7TDZ - chains g and f of the 32 polymer chains in the assembly; structure by electron microscopy, 6.90 A resolution (low resolution: residue-level contacts below are approximate; hydrogen-bond / salt-bridge calls are withheld).

Chain g:
Protein: Protein SEC13 homolog
Organism: Xenopus laevis
UniProt: Q7ZYJ8 (Q7ZYJ8_XENLA); numbering as in UniProt (aligned over 1-306)
Sequence (306 residues; numbered 1 to 306; the number before each row is that of its first residue):
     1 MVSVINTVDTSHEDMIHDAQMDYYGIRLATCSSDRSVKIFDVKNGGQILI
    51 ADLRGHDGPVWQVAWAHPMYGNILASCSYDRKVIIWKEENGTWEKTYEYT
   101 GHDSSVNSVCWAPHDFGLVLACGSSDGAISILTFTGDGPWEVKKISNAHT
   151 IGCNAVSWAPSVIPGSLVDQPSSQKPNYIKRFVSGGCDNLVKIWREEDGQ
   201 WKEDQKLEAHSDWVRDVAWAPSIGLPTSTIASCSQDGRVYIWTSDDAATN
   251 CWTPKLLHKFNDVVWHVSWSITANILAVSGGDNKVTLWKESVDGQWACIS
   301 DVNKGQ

Chain f:
Protein: Nuclear pore complex protein Nup96
Organism: Xenopus laevis
UniProt: A0A1L8HBE3 (A0A1L8HBE3_XENLA); residues 251-923 here correspond to UniProt positions 1070-1742 (UniProt number = residue number + 819)
Sequence (673 residues; row label = number of the first residue in the row):
   251 FRVGWGPNWTLVHNGDKLTERLNAEEDQNMDTIDYGFLPKPTSAKSLTES
   301 PFKVHMEKLSLEQKSRELQSYLMPLEIELKNSSVDRSAQCPHFKPNAGVA
   351 AIHDYAGWVRNLSNEAGELEAVVKQWGLTWTLCESLWGQLKELEASLDEP
   401 NEYVRNLERRKAFSHWLAHTAEERIEEEVSLYGPERHVEAVFSFLTGGRI
   451 SDACRLAQKSGDHRLSLLLSQMVGSQEMRELISLQLVDWNKLQVDHYIQE
   501 ERLRVFCLLSGTPVWRSSDNRSINVCSQLDWKRTLAVHLWYMLPPTATIA
   551 QALRLYERAFQEHEEGEPYACYPLPPYLEDCSISLGDEPSAKFSSLQRDV
   601 CVHLLKLYSERQYDLCQLLDPSSVTPDPLDYRLSWHLWMVLQALNYTHLS
   651 EHRQGTLHASYAAQLENVGLWEWAIFVLLHIPHPHIREAGVRELLNRQCV
   701 VRESPESLAKENFLIHRLCVPAQWVHEAKAIRSRRDGDRHKEALYLLKGH
   751 QWNPCHKLVTRHLAADAVINENYRYLQSFLGELSNPEHCKHIQDWETAGK
   801 VYLDYIRVIDMLNLIQQDESSGCELEKLHTKVMSLCKWVELIHCYTAKDR
   851 LAQSEMAKRVANILRVVLSLQQPPESMSDSSEPRVPLRLLAPHIGRLPMP
   901 EDYALEELRGLTQSYLRELICDS
Not modelled in the structure: 269-302

Chain g / chain f interface:
Inter-chain disulfides: Met21(g)-Met306(f)
Pairs across the interface (138):
  Met1(g) - Leu309(f)
  Met1(g) - Ser310(f)
  Met1(g) - Glu312(f)
  Val2(g) - Leu309(f)
  Ser3(g) - Lys308(f)
  Ser3(g) - Ser310(f)
  Ile5(g) - Lys308(f)
  Ile5(g) - Ser310(f)
  Ile16(g) - Lys303(f)
  Ile16(g) - Val304(f)
  His17(g) - Asn264(f)
  His17(g) - Lys303(f)
  Asp18(g) - Phe251(f)
  Asp18(g) - Asn264(f)
  Asp18(g) - Lys303(f)
  Asp18(g) - Val304(f)
  Ala19(g) - Phe251(f)
  Ala19(g) - Val262(f)
  Ala19(g) - Asn264(f)
  Ala19(g) - Val304(f)
  Ala19(g) - His305(f)
  Gln20(g) - Phe251(f)
  Gln20(g) - Arg252(f)
  Gln20(g) - Val262(f)
  Gln20(g) - Val304(f)
  Met21(g) - Val262(f)
  Met21(g) - Met306(f)  disulfide
  Asp22(g) - Arg735(f)
  Tyr23(g) - Glu693(f)
  Tyr23(g) - Asn696(f)
  Tyr23(g) - Arg697(f)
  Tyr24(g) - Pro257(f)
  Tyr24(g) - Asn696(f)
  Tyr24(g) - Arg697(f)
  Tyr24(g) - Ile731(f)
  Tyr24(g) - Arg732(f)
  Tyr24(g) - Arg735(f)
  Ile26(g) - Arg735(f)
  Leu28(g) - Met306(f)
  Gln62(g) - Phe251(f)
  Gln62(g) - Arg252(f)
  Val63(g) - Phe251(f)
  Pro68(g) - Arg734(f)
  Met69(g) - Arg734(f)
  Asn72(g) - Arg735(f)
  Val109(g) - Phe251(f)
  Ser157(g) - Arg252(f)
  Trp158(g) - Arg252(f)
  Gly165(g) - His683(f)
  Gly165(g) - Ile686(f)
  Ser166(g) - His685(f)
  Leu167(g) - His683(f)
  Leu167(g) - Pro684(f)
  Leu167(g) - His685(f)
  Leu167(g) - Ile686(f)
  Leu167(g) - Arg687(f)
  Val168(g) - Pro682(f)
  Val168(g) - His683(f)
  Val168(g) - Pro684(f)
  Gln170(g) - His685(f)
  Ala218(g) - Arg252(f)
  Trp219(g) - Arg252(f)
  Ala220(g) - Arg252(f)
  Ile223(g) - Ile686(f)
  Ile223(g) - Glu693(f)
  Gly224(g) - Ile686(f)
  Leu225(g) - His652(f)
  Leu225(g) - Gly655(f)
  Leu225(g) - Thr656(f)
  Leu225(g) - Ile686(f)
  Pro226(g) - Glu651(f)
  Pro226(g) - His652(f)
  Thr227(g) - His652(f)
  His266(g) - Val253(f)
  His266(g) - Asn264(f)
  Val267(g) - Val253(f)
  Ser268(g) - Arg252(f)
  Ser268(g) - Val253(f)
  Ser268(g) - Gly254(f)
  Ser268(g) - Val262(f)
  Trp269(g) - Val253(f)
  Trp269(g) - Gly254(f)
  Trp269(g) - Trp255(f)
  Ser270(g) - Gly254(f)
  Ser270(g) - Trp255(f)
  Ile271(g) - Trp255(f)
  Ile271(g) - Gly256(f)
  Ile271(g) - Glu693(f)
  Ile271(g) - Arg697(f)
  Thr272(g) - Ala663(f)
  Asn274(g) - Ser660(f)
  Ile275(g) - Trp255(f)
  Leu276(g) - Trp255(f)
  Ala277(g) - Val253(f)
  Ala277(g) - Leu261(f)
  Ala277(g) - His263(f)
  Ser279(g) - His263(f)
  Ser279(g) - Asn264(f)
  Ser279(g) - Gly265(f)
  Asp282(g) - Asp266(f)
  Asn283(g) - Asp266(f)
  Lys284(g) - Gly265(f)
  Lys284(g) - Asp266(f)
  Val285(g) - His263(f)
  Val285(g) - Gly265(f)
  Val285(g) - Asp266(f)
  Val285(g) - Leu268(f)
  Thr286(g) - Leu268(f)
  Leu287(g) - Trp255(f)
  Leu287(g) - Leu261(f)
  Leu287(g) - Leu268(f)
  Leu287(g) - Leu309(f)
  Lys289(g) - Pro628(f)
  Lys289(g) - Leu629(f)
  Lys289(g) - Tyr631(f)
  Glu290(g) - His652(f)
  Ser291(g) - Asp620(f)
  Ser291(g) - Arg653(f)
  Val292(g) - Cys616(f)
  Val292(g) - Leu619(f)
  Val292(g) - Asp620(f)
  Val292(g) - Arg653(f)
  Asp293(g) - Arg653(f)
  Gly294(g) - Arg653(f)
  Ser300(g) - Leu268(f)
  Asp301(g) - Leu268(f)
  Val302(g) - Asp266(f)
  Val302(g) - Lys267(f)
  Val302(g) - Leu268(f)
  Val302(g) - Glu307(f)
  Asn303(g) - Lys267(f)
  Asn303(g) - Leu268(f)
  Lys304(g) - Gly265(f)
  Lys304(g) - Asp266(f)
  Lys304(g) - Lys267(f)
  Lys304(g) - Lys303(f)
  Lys304(g) - His305(f)
  Gln306(g) - Lys267(f)
Other interface residues (no listed pair), chain g (83 interface residues in all): Asn6, Gly25, Arg27, Cys31, Tyr70, Gly71, Asn90, Val162, Pro164, Asp169, Gln174, Pro176, Asp216, Pro221, Gly280, Gln295, Ile299
Other interface residues (no listed pair), chain f (61 interface residues in all): Thr260, Leu311, Leu615, Gln617, Ala659, Leu678, Ile681, Glu688, Ala689, Gly690, Arg739

In short:
The interface between chain g and chain f involves 83 residues on one side and 61 on the other; the contacts
include 1 disulfide bond.
Here chain g is Protein SEC13 homolog and chain f is Nuclear pore complex protein Nup96, both from Xenopus
laevis. Entry 7TDZ (Cryo-EM model of protomer of the cytoplasmic ring of the nuclear pore complex from Xenopus
laevis) was determined by electron microscopy.
